Entry 4O4C (X-ray diffraction, 2.20 A resolution); this record covers chain A.

== Chain A ==
Molecule: Inositol hexakisphosphate kinase
Source organism: Entamoeba histolytica
Notes: EC 2.7.4.21
UniProt: N9UNA8 (N9UNA8_ENTHI); residues 20-270 here = UniProt positions 20-270
Chain sequence (255 residues; row label = number of the first residue in the row):
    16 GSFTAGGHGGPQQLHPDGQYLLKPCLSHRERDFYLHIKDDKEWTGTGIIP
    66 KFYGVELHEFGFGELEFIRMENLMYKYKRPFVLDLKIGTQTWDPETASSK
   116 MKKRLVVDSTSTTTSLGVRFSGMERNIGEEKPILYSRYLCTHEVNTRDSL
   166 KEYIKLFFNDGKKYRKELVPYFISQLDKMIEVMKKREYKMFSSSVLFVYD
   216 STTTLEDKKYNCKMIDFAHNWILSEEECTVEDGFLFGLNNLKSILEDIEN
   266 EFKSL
Unresolved in the structure: 16-29
Sequence notes: expression tag (16-19)
From the paper describing this entry:
  - catalytic residues: Lys-101 (by similarity / conservation)

== Summary ==
The paper reports the catalytic residue Lys-101.
Chain A is Inositol hexakisphosphate kinase (Entamoeba histolytica); the structure, Crystal Structure of an
Inositol hexakisphosphate kinase apo-EhIP6KA, was determined by X-ray diffraction together with 4O4B, 4O4D,
4O4E and 4O4F from the same study.
